PDB entry 6B6M | X-ray diffraction, 1.91 A resolution | chains A and B of the 5 polymer chains in the assembly

[Chain A (and B)]
Name: Cyanate hydratase
From: Serratia proteamaculans (strain 568)
Notes: EC 4.2.1.104; chain B of this document is another copy of the same molecule, construct and numbering; everything in this record applies to it too
Reference sequence: A8GBZ7 (CYNS_SERP5); numbering as in UniProt (aligned over 1-156)
Chain sequence (156 residues; each row starts with the number of its first residue):
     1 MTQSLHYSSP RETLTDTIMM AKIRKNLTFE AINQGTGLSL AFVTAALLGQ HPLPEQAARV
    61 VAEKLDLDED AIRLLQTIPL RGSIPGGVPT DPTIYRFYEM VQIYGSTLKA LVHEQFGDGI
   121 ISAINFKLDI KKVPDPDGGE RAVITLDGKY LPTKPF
Disordered / not traced: 1
Curated features (UniProtKB/Swiss-Prot):
  - active site: Arg96, Glu99, Ser122

[How chain A and chain B interact]
Residue-residue contacts (45; chain A residue first):
  Ser4(A) - Ala110(B)
  Ser4(A) - His113(B)
  Leu5(A) - Lys109(B)
  His6(A) - Ser106(B)
  Leu38(A) - Pro155(B)  hydrophobic
  Leu38(A) - Phe156(B)
  Ser39(A) - Phe156(B)  hydrogen bond (backbone-backbone)
  Phe42(A) - Pro155(B)  hydrophobic
  Phe42(A) - Phe156(B)  hydrophobic
  His51(A) - Thr153(B)
  Pro52(A) - Asp118(B)
  Pro54(A) - Pro155(B)  hydrophobic
  Ile78(A) - His113(B)
  Ile78(A) - Asp118(B)
  Pro79(A) - Lys109(B)  hydrogen bond (backbone-side chain)
  Arg81(A) - Asp118(B)  salt bridge
  Arg81(A) - Thr153(B)
  Ser106(A) - His6(B)
  Lys109(A) - Leu5(B)
  Lys109(A) - Pro79(B)  hydrogen bond (side chain-backbone)
  His113(A) - Ser4(B)
  His113(A) - Ile78(B)
  Asp118(A) - Pro52(B)
  Asp118(A) - Ile78(B)
  Asp118(A) - Arg81(B)  salt bridge
  Ile120(A) - Ile124(B)  hydrophobic
  Ile124(A) - Ile120(B)  hydrophobic
  Ile124(A) - Leu151(B)
  Ile124(A) - Pro152(B)
  Ile124(A) - Thr153(B)
  Phe126(A) - Phe156(B)
  Lys127(A) - Phe156(B)
  Leu128(A) - Phe156(B)
  Leu151(A) - Ile124(B)
  Pro152(A) - Ile124(B)
  Thr153(A) - Arg81(B)
  Thr153(A) - Ile124(B)
  Pro155(A) - Leu38(B)  hydrophobic
  Pro155(A) - Phe42(B)  hydrophobic
  Phe156(A) - Leu38(B)
  Phe156(A) - Ser39(B)  hydrogen bond (backbone-backbone)
  Phe156(A) - Phe42(B)
  Phe156(A) - Phe126(B)
  Phe156(A) - Lys127(B)
  Phe156(A) - Leu128(B)
Interface residues without a listed pair, chain A (30 interface residues in all): Thr2, Leu80, Ala110, Gly117
Interface residues without a listed pair, chain B (31 interface residues in all): Thr2, His51, Pro54, Leu80, Gly117, Lys154

[In short]
The interface between chain A and chain B involves 30 residues on one side and 31 on the other; the contacts
include 4 hydrogen bonds and 2 salt bridges. Polar pairs include Arg81(A)-Asp118(B), Pro79(A)-Lys109(B) and
Ser39(A)-Phe156(B). From UniProt: 3 active-site residues on chain A.
Both chains are Cyanate hydratase (Serratia proteamaculans (strain 568)). Entry 6B6M (Cyanase from Serratia
proteamaculans) was determined by X-ray diffraction together with 6BY0 from the same study.
